PDB entry 1W5F | X-ray diffraction, 2.00 A resolution | chains A and B

== Chain A (and B) ==
Name: Cell division protein ftsz
Organism: Thermotoga maritima
Notes: chain B of this document is another copy of the same molecule, construct and numbering; everything in this record applies to it too
UniProtKB: O08398 (FTSZ_THEMA); the construct has insertions or renumbered stretches relative to UniProt, so the offset changes along the chain: 1-220 = UniProt 1-220; 223-353 = UniProt 221-351
Chain sequence (353 residues; numbered 1 to 353; the number before each row is that of its first residue):
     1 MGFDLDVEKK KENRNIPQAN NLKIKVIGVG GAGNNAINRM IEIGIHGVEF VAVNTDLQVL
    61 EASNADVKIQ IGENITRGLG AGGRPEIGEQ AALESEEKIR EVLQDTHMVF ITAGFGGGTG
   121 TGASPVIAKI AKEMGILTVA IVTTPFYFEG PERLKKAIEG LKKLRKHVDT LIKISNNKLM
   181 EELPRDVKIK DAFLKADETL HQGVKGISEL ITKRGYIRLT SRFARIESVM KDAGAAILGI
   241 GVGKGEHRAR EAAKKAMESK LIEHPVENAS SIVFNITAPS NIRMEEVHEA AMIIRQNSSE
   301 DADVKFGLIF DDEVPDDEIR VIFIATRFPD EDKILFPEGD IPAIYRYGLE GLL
Unresolved in the structure: 1-21, 338-353
Construct notes: engineered mutation Arg218 (Asn in O08398), Thr220 (Asp in O08398), Arg225 (Asp223 in O08398)
Residues lining bound ligands: phosphomethylphosphonic acid guanylate ester (G2P): Gly30, Gly31, Ala32, Gly33, Asn35, Thr55, Gly80, Ala81, Gly82, Gly83, Arg84, Gly114, Phe115, Gly116, Gly117, Gly118, Thr119, Gly120, Pro145, Phe146, Glu149, Arg153, Asn176, Phe193, Ala196, Asp197, Leu200
Curated features (UniProtKB/Swiss-Prot):
  - binding site (GTP): Gly31 to Asn35, Gly118 to Gly120, Glu149, Arg153, Asp197

== How chain A and chain B interact ==
Contacting residue pairs (144; chain A residue first):
  Leu22(A) - Leu219(B)
  Leu22(A) - Phe223(B)  hydrophobic
  Met108(A) - Phe223(B)  hydrophobic
  Lys132(A) - Asp232(B)  salt bridge
  Ile136(A) - Lys231(B)  hydrogen bond (backbone-side chain)
  Leu137(A) - Lys231(B)
  Val139(A) - Met230(B)  hydrophobic
  Ile158(A) - Phe336(B)
  Leu161(A) - Leu335(B)
  Leu161(A) - Phe336(B)  hydrophobic
  Lys162(A) - Phe336(B)
  Arg165(A) - Glu331(B)
  Arg165(A) - Asp332(B)  salt bridge
  Arg165(A) - Leu335(B)
  Arg165(A) - Phe336(B)
  Asp169(A) - Met230(B)
  Asp169(A) - Lys231(B)  salt bridge
  Asp169(A) - Asp232(B)  hydrogen bond (side chain-backbone)
  Asp169(A) - Ala233(B)  hydrogen bond (backbone-backbone)
  Asp169(A) - Gly234(B)  hydrogen bond (backbone-backbone)
  Thr170(A) - Met230(B)  hydrogen bond (side chain-backbone)
  Thr170(A) - Ala233(B)
  Thr170(A) - Gly234(B)
  Thr170(A) - Ala236(B)
  Leu171(A) - Gly234(B)  hydrogen bond (backbone-backbone)
  Leu171(A) - Ala235(B)
  Leu171(A) - Ala236(B)  hydrogen bond (backbone-backbone)
  Ile172(A) - Ala236(B)
  Ile172(A) - Leu238(B)  hydrophobic
  Lys173(A) - Glu263(B)  salt bridge
  Lys173(A) - Ile334(B)  hydrogen bond (side chain-backbone)
  Lys173(A) - Leu335(B)  hydrogen bond (side chain-backbone)
  Ser175(A) - Glu263(B)  hydrogen bond
  Lys178(A) - Lys260(B)
  Lys178(A) - Leu261(B)
  Lys178(A) - Glu263(B)
  Leu179(A) - Leu261(B)  hydrophobic
  Glu181(A) - Lys260(B)  hydrogen bond (backbone-side chain)
  Thr199(A) - Leu261(B)
  Gln202(A) - Ile240(B)
  Gly203(A) - Leu238(B)
  Gly206(A) - Ile322(B)
  Ile207(A) - Ile322(B)
  Leu210(A) - Arg222(B)  hydrogen bond (backbone-side chain)
  Leu210(A) - Ile226(B)  hydrophobic
  Leu210(A) - Asn275(B)
  Leu210(A) - Ile309(B)  hydrophobic
  Ile211(A) - Leu219(B)
  Ile211(A) - Phe223(B)  hydrophobic
  Ile211(A) - Ile226(B)  hydrophobic
  Thr212(A) - Leu219(B)
  Lys213(A) - Arg222(B)  hydrogen bond (backbone-side chain)
  Lys213(A) - Glu313(B)  salt bridge
  Arg214(A) - Arg214(B)
  Arg214(A) - Ile217(B)
  Arg214(A) - Arg222(B)
  Arg214(A) - Ile309(B)
  Gly215(A) - Phe310(B)
  Gly215(A) - Asp311(B)
  Tyr216(A) - Phe310(B)
  Tyr216(A) - Asp311(B)  hydrogen bond (backbone-side chain)
  Tyr216(A) - Asp312(B)  hydrogen bond (backbone-backbone)
  Tyr216(A) - Glu313(B)
  Ile217(A) - Arg214(B)
  Ile217(A) - Asp312(B)
  Arg218(A) - Asp312(B)  hydrogen bond (backbone-side chain)
  Leu219(A) - Leu22(B)
  Leu219(A) - Ile211(B)
  Leu219(A) - Thr212(B)
  Thr220(A) - Leu22(B)
  Ser221(A) - Ser280(B)
  Arg222(A) - Leu210(B)  hydrogen bond (side chain-backbone)
  Arg222(A) - Lys213(B)  hydrogen bond (side chain-backbone)
  Arg222(A) - Arg214(B)
  Phe223(A) - Leu22(B)  hydrophobic
  Phe223(A) - His107(B)
  Phe223(A) - Met108(B)  hydrophobic
  Phe223(A) - Leu137(B)  hydrophobic
  Phe223(A) - Ile211(B)  hydrophobic
  Arg225(A) - Ser280(B)  hydrogen bond (side chain-backbone)
  Arg225(A) - Ile282(B)  hydrogen bond (side chain-backbone)
  Ile226(A) - Leu210(B)  hydrophobic
  Ile226(A) - Ile211(B)  hydrophobic
  Met230(A) - Val139(B)  hydrophobic
  Met230(A) - Asp169(B)
  Met230(A) - Thr170(B)  hydrogen bond (backbone-side chain)
  Lys231(A) - Lys132(B)
  Lys231(A) - Gly135(B)
  Lys231(A) - Ile136(B)  hydrogen bond (side chain-backbone)
  Lys231(A) - Leu137(B)
  Lys231(A) - Asp169(B)  salt bridge
  Asp232(A) - Lys132(B)  salt bridge
  Asp232(A) - Asp169(B)  hydrogen bond (backbone-side chain)
  Ala233(A) - Asp169(B)  hydrogen bond (backbone-backbone)
  Ala233(A) - Thr170(B)
  Gly234(A) - Asp169(B)  hydrogen bond (backbone-backbone)
  Gly234(A) - Thr170(B)
  Gly234(A) - Leu171(B)  hydrogen bond (backbone-backbone)
  Ala235(A) - Leu171(B)
  Ala236(A) - Thr170(B)
  Ala236(A) - Leu171(B)  hydrogen bond (backbone-backbone)
  Leu238(A) - Gly203(B)
  Ile240(A) - Gln202(B)
  Lys260(A) - Lys178(B)
  Lys260(A) - Glu182(B)
  Leu261(A) - Lys178(B)
  Leu261(A) - Leu179(B)  hydrophobic
  Leu261(A) - Glu182(B)
  Leu261(A) - Thr199(B)
  Glu263(A) - Lys173(B)  salt bridge
  Glu263(A) - Ser175(B)
  Glu263(A) - Lys178(B)
  Asn275(A) - Leu210(B)
  Ser280(A) - Arg225(B)  hydrogen bond (backbone-side chain)
  Ile282(A) - Arg225(B)
  Met284(A) - Phe306(B)  hydrophobic
  Phe306(A) - Met284(B)  hydrophobic
  Leu308(A) - Phe310(B)
  Ile309(A) - Arg214(B)
  Phe310(A) - Gly215(B)
  Phe310(A) - Tyr216(B)
  Phe310(A) - Ile217(B)  hydrophobic
  Phe310(A) - Leu308(B)
  Phe310(A) - Phe310(B)  hydrophobic
  Asp311(A) - Gly215(B)
  Asp311(A) - Tyr216(B)  hydrogen bond (side chain-backbone)
  Asp312(A) - Tyr216(B)  hydrogen bond (backbone-backbone)
  Asp312(A) - Ile217(B)
  Asp312(A) - Arg218(B)  hydrogen bond (side chain-backbone)
  Glu313(A) - Lys213(B)  salt bridge
  Glu313(A) - Tyr216(B)
  Asp316(A) - Arg218(B)  salt bridge
  Ile322(A) - Gly206(B)
  Ile322(A) - Ile207(B)
  Ile322(A) - Leu210(B)  hydrophobic
  Ile324(A) - Ile207(B)  hydrophobic
  Glu331(A) - Arg165(B)  salt bridge
  Asp332(A) - Arg165(B)  salt bridge
  Ile334(A) - Lys173(B)  hydrogen bond (backbone-side chain)
  Leu335(A) - Leu161(B)
  Leu335(A) - Arg165(B)
  Leu335(A) - Lys173(B)
  Phe336(A) - Ile158(B)  hydrophobic
  Phe336(A) - Lys162(B)
Interface residues without a listed pair, chain A (79 interface residues in all): His107, Gly135, Ile174, Glu227, Ser259, Thr277, Asn281, Val287
Interface residues without a listed pair, chain B (76 interface residues in all): Ile172, Glu209, Thr220, Ser221, Glu227, Asn281, Val287, Ile324

== Summary ==
79 residues of chain A face 76 of chain B across their interface, with 32 hydrogen bonds and 12 salt bridges.
Among the polar pairs are Lys132(A)-Asp232(B), Arg165(A)-Asp332(B) and Asp169(A)-Lys231(B). Chain A binds
phosphomethylphosphonic acid guanylate ester. From UniProt: 11 GTP-binding residues on chain A.
Chain A and chain B are both Cell division protein ftsz (Thermotoga maritima); the structure, FtsZ, T7
mutated, domain swapped (T. maritima), was determined by X-ray diffraction together with 1W58, 1W59, 1W5A,
1W5B and 1W5E from the same study.
